PDB entry 6QEM | electron microscopy, 3.40 A resolution | chains C and M of the 13 polymer chains in the assembly

Chain C:
Molecule: Replicative DNA helicase
Source organism: Escherichia coli
Notes: EC 3.6.4.12
UniProt: P0ACB0 (DNAB_ECOLI); numbering as in UniProt (aligned over 1-471)
Chain sequence (471 residues; each row starts with the number of its first residue):
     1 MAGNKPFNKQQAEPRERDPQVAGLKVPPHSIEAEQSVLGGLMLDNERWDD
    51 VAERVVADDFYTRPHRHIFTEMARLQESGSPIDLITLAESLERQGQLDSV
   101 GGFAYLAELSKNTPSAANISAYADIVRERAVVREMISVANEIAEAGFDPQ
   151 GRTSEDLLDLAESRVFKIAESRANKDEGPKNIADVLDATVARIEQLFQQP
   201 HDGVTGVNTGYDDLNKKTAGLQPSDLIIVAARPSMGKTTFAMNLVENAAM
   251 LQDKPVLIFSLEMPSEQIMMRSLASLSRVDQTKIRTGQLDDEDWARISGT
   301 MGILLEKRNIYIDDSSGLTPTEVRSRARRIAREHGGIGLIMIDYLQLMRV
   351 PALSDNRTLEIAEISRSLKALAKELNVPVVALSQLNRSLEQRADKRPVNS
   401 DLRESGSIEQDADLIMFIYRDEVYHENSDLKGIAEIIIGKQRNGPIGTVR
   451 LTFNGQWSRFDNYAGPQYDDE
Unresolved in the structure: 1-23, 469-471
Curated features (UniProtKB/Swiss-Prot):
  - binding site (ATP): Ser234, Lys237, Thr238, Arg442
  - mutagenesis: Pro81 (P81H: About 100-fold increased survival following 3000 Gy ionizing radiation), Ala130 (A130V: In dnaB8, dnaB43, dnaB454; temperature sensitive, no DNA replication at 42 degrees Celsius in vivo, in vitro decreased helicase activity at 30, at 42 degrees Celius almost no helicase, no ...), Met242 (M242I: In dnaB70; temperature sensitive, no DNA replication at 42 degrees Celsius in vivo, in vitro 25% helicase activity at 30, further decreased helicase at 42 degrees Celius, low ATPase activity ...), Gly299 (G299D: In dnaB252; temperature sensitive, no DNA replication at 42 degrees Celsius in vivo, in vitro no change in pRNA synthesis, 5'-3' helicase activity or ATPase at either temperature)
Metal / ion sites: Mg2+: Thr238 (together with ssDNA)
Small-molecule neighbours:
  - ssDNA (08T; [[[(2R,3S,4R,5R)-5-(6-aminopurin-9-yl)-3,4-bis(oxidanyl)oxolan-2-yl]methoxy-oxidanyl-phosphoryl]oxy-oxidanyl-phosphoryl]oxy-tris(fluoranyl)beryllium), molecule 1: Arg232, Pro233, Ser234, Met235, Gly236, Lys237, Thr238, Thr239, Glu262, Arg271, Thr282, Gln384, Phe453, Gly455, Gln456
  - ssDNA (08T), molecule 2: Gln410, Lys440, Gln441, Arg442, Asn443, Gly444, Pro445, Ile446
From the paper describing this entry:
  - binding site for ssDNA (chain M): Thr358, Asn386, Arg387, Arg403, Glu404

Chain M:
Molecule: ssDNA
Sequence (36 nucleotides; each row starts with the number of its first residue):
     1 TTTTTTTTTTTTTTTTTTTTTTTTTTTTTTTTTTTT
Unresolved in the structure: 27-36

How chain C and chain M interact:
Residue-residue contacts (11):
  Thr358(C) - DT5(M)  hydrogen bond to the base
  Thr358(C) - DT6(M)  sugar contact
  Asn386(C) - DT7(M)  hydrogen bond to the phosphate
  Arg387(C) - DT8(M)  phosphate contact
  Arg387(C) - DT9(M)  salt bridge to the phosphate
  Leu402(C) - DT7(M)  phosphate contact
  Arg403(C) - DT6(M)  phosphate contact
  Arg403(C) - DT7(M)  phosphate contact
  Arg403(C) - DT8(M)  salt bridge to the phosphate
  Ser405(C) - DT6(M)  phosphate contact
  Gly406(C) - DT6(M)  phosphate contact
Interface residues without a listed pair, chain C (9 interface residues in all): Asn356, Glu404

Overview:
9 residues of chain C face 5 of chain M across their interface; the contacts include 2 hydrogen bonds and 2
salt bridges. Polar contacts include Thr358(C)-DT5(M), Asn386(C)-DT7(M) and Arg387(C)-DT9(M). Chain C binds
ssDNA. The paper reports a binding site for ssDNA (chain M) at Thr358(C), Asn386(C) and Arg387(C) among
others.
Chain C is Replicative DNA helicase (Escherichia coli) and chain M is ssDNA; the structure, E. coli DnaBC
complex bound to ssDNA, was determined by electron microscopy (same publication as 6QEL).
